PDB entry 6X43 | electron microscopy, 3.60 A resolution | chains I and R of the 9 polymer chains in the assembly

== Chain I ==
Name: DNA-directed RNA polymerase subunit beta
Source organism: Escherichia coli
Notes: EC 2.7.7.6
Reference sequence: P0A8V4 (RPOB_ECO57); residue numbers follow UniProt; this construct covers 1-1342
Chain sequence (1342 residues; row label = number of the first residue in the row):
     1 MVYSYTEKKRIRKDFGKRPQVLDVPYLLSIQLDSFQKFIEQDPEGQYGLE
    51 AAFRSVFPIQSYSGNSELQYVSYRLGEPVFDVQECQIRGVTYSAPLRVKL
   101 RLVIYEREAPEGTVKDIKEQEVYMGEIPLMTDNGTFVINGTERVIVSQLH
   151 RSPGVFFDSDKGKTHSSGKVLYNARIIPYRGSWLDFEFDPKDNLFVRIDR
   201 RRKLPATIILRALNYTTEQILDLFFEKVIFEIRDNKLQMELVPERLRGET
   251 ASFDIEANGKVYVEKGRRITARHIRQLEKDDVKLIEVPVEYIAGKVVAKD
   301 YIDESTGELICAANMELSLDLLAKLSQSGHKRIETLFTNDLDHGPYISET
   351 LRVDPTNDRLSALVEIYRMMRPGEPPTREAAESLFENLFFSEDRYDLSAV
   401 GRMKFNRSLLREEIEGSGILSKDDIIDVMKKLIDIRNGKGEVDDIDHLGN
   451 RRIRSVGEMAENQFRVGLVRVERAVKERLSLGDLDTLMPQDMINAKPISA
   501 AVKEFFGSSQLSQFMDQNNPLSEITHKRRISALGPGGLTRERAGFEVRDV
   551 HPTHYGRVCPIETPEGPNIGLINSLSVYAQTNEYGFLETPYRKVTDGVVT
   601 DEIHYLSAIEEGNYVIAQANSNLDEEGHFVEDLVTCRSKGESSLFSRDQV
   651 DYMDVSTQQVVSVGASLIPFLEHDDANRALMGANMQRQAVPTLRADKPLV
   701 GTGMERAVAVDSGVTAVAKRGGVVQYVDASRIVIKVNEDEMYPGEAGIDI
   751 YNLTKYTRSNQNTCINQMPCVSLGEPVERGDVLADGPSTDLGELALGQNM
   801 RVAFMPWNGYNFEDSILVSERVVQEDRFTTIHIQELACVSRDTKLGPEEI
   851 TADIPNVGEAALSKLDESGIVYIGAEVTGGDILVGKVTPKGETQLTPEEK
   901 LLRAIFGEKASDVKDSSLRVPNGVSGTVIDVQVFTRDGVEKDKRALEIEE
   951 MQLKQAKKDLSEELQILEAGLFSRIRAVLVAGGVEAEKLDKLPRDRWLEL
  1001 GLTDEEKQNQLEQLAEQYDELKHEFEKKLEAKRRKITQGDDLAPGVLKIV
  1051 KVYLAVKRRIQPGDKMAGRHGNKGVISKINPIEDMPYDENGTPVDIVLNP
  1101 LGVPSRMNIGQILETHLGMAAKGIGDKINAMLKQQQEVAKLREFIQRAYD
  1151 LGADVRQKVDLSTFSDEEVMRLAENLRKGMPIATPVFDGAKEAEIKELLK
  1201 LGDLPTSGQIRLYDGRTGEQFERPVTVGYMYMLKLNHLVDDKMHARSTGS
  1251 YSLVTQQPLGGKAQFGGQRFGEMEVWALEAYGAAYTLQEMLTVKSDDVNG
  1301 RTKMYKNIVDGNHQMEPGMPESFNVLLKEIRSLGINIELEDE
Not modelled in the structure: 1, 891-914, 1342

== Chain R ==
Molecule: 21-nt RNA strand
Sequence (21 nucleotides; numbered 1 to 21; the number before each row is that of its first residue):
     1 GCAUUCAAAGCGGAGAGGUAC
Not modelled in the structure: 1-10, 21
Metal / ion sites: Mg2+: A20 (shared with 2 residues of chain J)

== How chain I and chain R interact ==
Pairs across the interface (17; chain I residue first):
  Ser509(I) with G15(R), sugar contact
  Gln510(I) with G15(R), sugar contact; A16(R), sugar contact
  Gln513(I) with A16(R), hydrogen bond to the sugar
  Arg540(I) with A16(R), salt bridge to the phosphate; G17(R), salt bridge to the phosphate
  Pro564(I) with G18(R), phosphate contact
  Asn568(I) with G18(R), phosphate contact
  Ile572(I) with G17(R), phosphate contact
  Arg687(I) with G18(R), salt bridge to the phosphate
  Gln688(I) with G18(R), hydrogen bond to the phosphate; U19(R), hydrogen bond to the phosphate
  Lys1065(I) with U19(R), hydrogen bond to the phosphate; A20(R), salt bridge to the phosphate
  Lys1073(I) with A20(R), phosphate contact
  His1237(I) with G18(R), sugar contact; U19(R), sugar contact
Also at the interface, not in a pair above, chain I (18 interface residues in all): Asp516, Ser531, Leu533, Glu565, Leu1259, Gln1264
Also at the interface, not in a pair above, chain R (7 interface residues in all): C11

== Overview ==
The interface between chain I and chain R involves 18 residues on one side and 7 on the other; the contacts
include 4 hydrogen bonds and 4 salt bridges. Among the polar pairs are Gln513(I)-A16(R), Gln688(I)-G18(R) and
Gln688(I)-U19(R).
Here chain I is DNA-directed RNA polymerase subunit beta (Escherichia coli) and chain R is a 21-nt RNA strand.
Entry 6X43 (Mfd-bound E.coli RNA polymerase elongation complex - II state) was determined by electron
microscopy together with 6X26, 6X2F, 6X2N, 6X4W, 6X4Y and 6X50 from the same study.
